Entry 6TOA (electron microscopy, 3.47 A resolution); this record covers chains D and E of the 7 polymer chains in the assembly.

== Chain D ==
Molecule: Adaptor protein Rcc01688
From: Rhodobacter capsulatus DE442
UniProtKB: D5ATZ4 (D5ATZ4_RHOCB); numbering as in UniProt (aligned over 1-197)
Sequence (197 residues; numbered 1 to 197; the number before each row is that of its first residue):
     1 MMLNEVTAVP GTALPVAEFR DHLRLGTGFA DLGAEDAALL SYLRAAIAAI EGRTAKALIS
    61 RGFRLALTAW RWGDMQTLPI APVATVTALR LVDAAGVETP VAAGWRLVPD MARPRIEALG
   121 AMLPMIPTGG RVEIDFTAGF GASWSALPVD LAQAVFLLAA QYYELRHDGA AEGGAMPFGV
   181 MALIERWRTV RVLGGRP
Unresolved in the structure: 172-173

== Chain E ==
Molecule: Stopper protein Rcc01689
From: Rhodobacter capsulatus DE442
UniProtKB: D5ATZ5 (D5ATZ5_RHOCB); residue numbers follow UniProt; this construct covers 1-112
Sequence (112 residues; each row starts with the number of its first residue):
     1 MSRPRLNRLL VLEEAVRVAD GAGGHRLDWQ AKGEVWAEVT AGSGSERAGE FVTLASVPFT
    61 IVVRAAPVGA ARRPRPEQRF REGARIFRIL AVAERDREGH YLSCFAREEV VA
Unresolved in the structure: 1-2

== How chain D and chain E interact ==
Contacting residue pairs (24):
  L23(D) with R64(E), hydrogen bond (backbone-side chain)
  R24(D) with L6(E), hydrogen bond (side chain-backbone); W36(E); R64(E), hydrogen bond (backbone-side chain)
  L25(D) with R64(E)
  G26(D) with E34(E)
  T27(D) with E34(E), hydrogen bond (backbone-backbone)
  G28(D) with G33(E); E34(E)
  F29(D) with L12(E), hydrophobic; K32(E); G33(E); E34(E); V35(E), hydrophobic; A71(E); R72(E)
  D31(D) with R72(E), salt bridge
  L32(D) with R72(E)
  E35(D) with R72(E), salt bridge
  E164(D) with R3(E); R64(E), salt bridge; H100(E), hydrogen bond (backbone-side chain)
  L165(D) with R3(E)
  H167(D) with E98(E)
Also at the interface, not in a pair above, chain D (16 interface residues in all): G33, Y163, R166
Also at the interface, not in a pair above, chain E (14 interface residues in all): Y101

== In short ==
16 residues of chain D and 14 residues of chain E are in contact, with 5 hydrogen bonds and 3 salt bridges.
Polar pairs include D31(D)-R72(E), E35(D)-R72(E) and E164(D)-R64(E).
Here chain D is Adaptor protein Rcc01688 and chain E is Stopper protein Rcc01689, both from Rhodobacter
capsulatus DE442. Entry 6TOA (Neck of empty GTA particle computed with C6 symmetry) was determined by electron
microscopy together with 6TB9, 6TBA, 6TE8, 6TE9, 6TEB, 6TEH and 3 further entries from the same study.
